PDB entry 7PXC | electron microscopy, 3.84 A resolution | chains 6 and E of the 36 polymer chains in the assembly

[Chain 6]
Name: Proteasome subunit alpha
Organism: Mycobacterium tuberculosis (strain ATCC 25618 / H37Rv)
Reference sequence: P9WHU1 (PSA_MYCTU); residues 1-248 here = UniProt positions 1-248
Chain sequence (248 residues; numbered 1 to 248; the number before each row is that of its first residue):
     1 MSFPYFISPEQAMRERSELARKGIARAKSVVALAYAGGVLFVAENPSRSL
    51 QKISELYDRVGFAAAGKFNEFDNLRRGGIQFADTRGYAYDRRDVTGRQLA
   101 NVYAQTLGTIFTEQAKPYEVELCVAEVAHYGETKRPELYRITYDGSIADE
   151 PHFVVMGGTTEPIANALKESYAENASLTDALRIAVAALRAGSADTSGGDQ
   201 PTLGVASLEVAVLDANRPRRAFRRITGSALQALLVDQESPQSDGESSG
Not modelled in the structure: 1-7, 191-202, 235-248
UniProt features mapped onto this chain:
  - modified residue: S2 (N-acetylserine), T84 (Phosphothreonine), T178 (Phosphothreonine), T202 (Phosphothreonine)
  - mutagenesis: M1 to S8 (Markedly increases peptidolytic activity. Disappearance of the apparent obstruction in alpha rings. Designated open-gate mutant)

[Chain E]
Name: Proteasome-associated ATPase
Organism: Mycobacterium tuberculosis (strain ATCC 25618 / H37Rv)
Reference sequence: P9WQN5 (ARC_MYCTU); numbering as in UniProt (aligned over 1-609)
Chain sequence (609 residues; each row starts with the number of its first residue):
     1 MGESERSEAFGIPRDSPLSSGDAAELEQLRREAAVLREQLENAVGSHAPT
    51 RSARDIHQLEARIDSLAARNSKLMETLKEARQQLLALREEVDRLGQPPSG
   101 YGVLLATHDDDTVDVFTSGRKMRLTCSPNIDAASLKKGQTVRLNEALTVV
   151 EAGTFEAVGEISTLREILADGHRALVVGHADEERVVWLADPLIAEDLPDG
   201 LPEALNDDTRPRKLRPGDSLLVDTKAGYAFERIPKAEVEDLVLEEVPDVS
   251 YADIGGLSRQIEQIRDAVELPFLHKELYREYSLRPPKGVLLYGPPGCGKT
   301 LIAKAVANSLAKKMAEVRGDDAHEAKSYFLNIKGPELLNKFVGETERHIR
   351 LIFQRAREKASEGTPVIVFFDEMDSIFRTRGTGVSSDVETTVVPQLLSEI
   401 DGVEGLENVIVIGASNREDMIDPAILRPGRLDVKIKIERPDAEAAQDIYS
   451 KYLTEFLPVHADDLAEFDGDRSACIKAMIEKVVDRMYAEIDDNRFLEVTY
   501 ANGDKEVMYFKDFNSGAMIQNVVDRAKKNAIKSVLETGQPGLRIQHLLDS
   551 IVDEFAENEDLPNTTNPDDWARISGKKGERIVYIRTLVTGKSSSASRAID
   601 TESNLGQYL
Not modelled in the structure: 1-96, 194-210, 590-602
Ion coordination: Mg2+: T300 (together with ATP)
Residues lining bound ligands:
  - ATP (adenosine-5'-triphosphate), molecule 1: D253, I254, G255, G256, P294, P295, G296, C297, G298, K299, T300, L301, E372, N416, I448, Y452, G516, A517
  - ATP, molecule 2: D401, R427, R430
UniProt features mapped onto this chain:
  - region: Y608, L609 (Docks into pockets in the proteasome alpha-ring)
  - binding site (ATP): G296 to L301
  - cross-link: K591 (Isoglutamyl lysine isopeptide (Lys-Gln) (interchain with Q-Cter in protein Pup))
  - mutagenesis: R120 (R120A: Does not dramatically affect proteasome substrate degradation), R173 (R173E: Impairs Mpa hexamerization; when associated with A-187 and E-235), W187 (W187A: Impairs Mpa hexamerization; when associated with E-173 and E-235), K225 (K225A: Does not dramatically affect proteasome substrate degradation), K235 (K235E: Impairs Mpa hexamerization; when associated with E-173 and A-187), K299 (K299Q: Reduces both ATPase activity and ATP affinity. Abolishes proteasome substrate degradation and protection against RNI), F341 (F341A: Abolishes unfolding capacity; F341Y: No effect on unfolding capacity), V342 (V342A: Abolishes proteasome substrate degradation), D371 (D371A: Severely reduces ATPase activity. Abolishes proteasome substrate degradation and protection against RNI), E372 (E372A: Severely reduces ATPase activity. Abolishes protection against RNI; E372Q: Abolishes protection against RNI), Y608 to L609 (Retains ATPase and unfolding activities, yet abolishes proteasome substrate degradation and protection against RNI. Is also highly attenuated in mice), Y608 (Y608E/F: Abolishes proteasome substrate degradation and protection against RNI)

[Interface between chain 6 and chain E]
Pairs across the interface - 27 pairs, chain 6 then chain E:
  S8(6) - N502(E)  hydrogen bond (backbone-backbone)
  Q11(6) - N502(E)
  Q11(6) - G503(E)
  Q11(6) - D504(E)  hydrogen bond
  Q11(6) - K505(E)  hydrogen bond (backbone-side chain)
  R14(6) - D504(E)  salt bridge
  R14(6) - K505(E)  hydrogen bond (side chain-backbone)
  E15(6) - K505(E)
  R26(6) - S603(E)
  R26(6) - N604(E)
  R26(6) - Y608(E)
  A27(6) - L609(E)
  K28(6) - L609(E)  hydrogen bond (backbone-backbone)
  N45(6) - L609(E)
  L50(6) - Q607(E)
  L50(6) - L609(E)  hydrophobic
  K52(6) - L609(E)  hydrogen bond (side chain-backbone)
  A65(6) - L609(E)
  G66(6) - Y608(E)
  G66(6) - L609(E)  hydrogen bond (backbone-backbone)
  K67(6) - G606(E)
  K67(6) - Q607(E)
  K67(6) - Y608(E)
  F68(6) - Q607(E)  hydrogen bond (backbone-backbone)
  F68(6) - L609(E)  hydrophobic
  F71(6) - L609(E)
  E119(6) - Y608(E)
Other interface residues (no listed pair), chain 6 (18 interface residues in all): G23, A64
Other interface residues (no listed pair), chain E (11 interface residues in all): L605
The authors on this interface:
  - interface residues, chain E: K505(E)

[Summary]
18 residues of chain 6 face 11 of chain E across their interface, with 8 hydrogen bonds and 1 salt bridge.
Polar contacts include R14(6)-D504(E), Q11(6)-D504(E) and Q11(6)-K505(E). Bound to chain E: ATP. The paper
reports the interface residue K505(E).
Here chain 6 is Proteasome subunit alpha and chain E is Proteasome-associated ATPase, both from Mycobacterium
tuberculosis (strain ATCC 25618 / H37Rv). Entry 7PXC (Substrate-engaged mycobacterial Proteasome-associated
ATPase in complex with open-gate 20S CP - composite map (state A)) was determined by electron microscopy (same
publication as 7PX9, 7PXA, 7PXB and 7PXD).
